5NXB - chains B and D of the 4 polymer chains in the assembly; structure by X-ray diffraction, 3.60 A resolution.

[Chain B]
Protein: Galactocerebrosidase
Source organism: Mus musculus
Notes: EC 3.2.1.46
UniProt: P54818 (GALC_MOUSE); residues 25-668 here correspond to UniProt positions 41-684 (UniProt number = residue number + 16)
Chain sequence (654 residues; numbered 15 to 668; the number before each row is that of its first residue):
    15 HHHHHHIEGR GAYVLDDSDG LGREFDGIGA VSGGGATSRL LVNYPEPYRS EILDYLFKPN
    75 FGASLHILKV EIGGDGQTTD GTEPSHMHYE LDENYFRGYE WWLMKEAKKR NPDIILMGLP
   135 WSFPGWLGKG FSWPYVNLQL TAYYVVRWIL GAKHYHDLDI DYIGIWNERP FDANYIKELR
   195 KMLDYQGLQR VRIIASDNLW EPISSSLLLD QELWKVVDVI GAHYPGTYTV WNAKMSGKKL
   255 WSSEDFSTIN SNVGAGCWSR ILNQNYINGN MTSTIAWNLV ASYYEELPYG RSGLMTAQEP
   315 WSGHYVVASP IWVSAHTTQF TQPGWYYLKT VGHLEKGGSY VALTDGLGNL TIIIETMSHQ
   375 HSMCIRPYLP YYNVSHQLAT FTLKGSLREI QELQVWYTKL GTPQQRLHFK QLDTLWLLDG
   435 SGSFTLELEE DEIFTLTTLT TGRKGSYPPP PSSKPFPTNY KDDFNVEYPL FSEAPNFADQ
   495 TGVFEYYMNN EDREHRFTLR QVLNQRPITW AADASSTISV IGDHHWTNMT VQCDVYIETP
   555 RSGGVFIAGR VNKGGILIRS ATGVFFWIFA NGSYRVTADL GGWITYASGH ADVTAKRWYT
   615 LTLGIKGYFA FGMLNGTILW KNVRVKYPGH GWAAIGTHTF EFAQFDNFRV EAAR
Unresolved in the structure: 15-24
Sequence notes: expression tag (15-24)
Curated features (UniProtKB/Swiss-Prot):
  - active site: Glu182 (Proton donor/acceptor), Glu258 (Nucleophile)
  - binding site (substrate): Thr93, Trp135, Asn181, Arg380
  - glycosylation (N-linked (GlcNAc...) asparagine): Asn284, Asn363, Asn387, Asn542, Asn585, Asn629
Disulfide bonds: Cys271-Cys378
Covalent attachments: N-acetylglucosamine (NAG) linked to Asn284, Asn363, Asn387, Asn542
Reported in the primary citation:
  - disease-associated variants - E215K, P302R: unchanged catalytic activity (citing earlier work)

[Chain D]
Protein: Prosaposin
Source organism: Mus musculus
UniProt: Q61207 (SAP_MOUSE); residues 0-84 here correspond to UniProt positions 59-143 (UniProt number = residue number + 59)
Chain sequence (87 residues; each row starts with the number of its first residue; numbers below 1 keep their minus sign (Met-2 is residue -2)):
    -2 MGKSLPCDIC KTVVTEAGNL LKDNATQEEI LHYLEKTCEW IHDSSLSASC KEVVDSYLPV
    58 ILDMIKGEMS NPGEVCSALN LCQSLQE
Unresolved in the structure: -2 to 0, 81-84
Sequence notes: initiating methionine (-2); expression tag (-1)
Curated features (UniProtKB/Swiss-Prot):
  - glycosylation: Asn21 (N-linked (GlcNAc...) asparagine)
Disulfide bonds: Cys4-Cys79, Cys7-Cys73, Cys35-Cys47
Reported in the primary citation:
  - mutagenesis - N21Y, W37D, W37F, W37S, E65K: unchanged binding to Galactocerebrosidase (chain B)
  - post-translational modification sites: Asn21 (citing earlier work)

[How chain B and chain D interact]
Pairs across the interface - 17 pairs, chain B then chain D:
  Leu213(B) with Trp37(D)
  His237(B) with Trp37(D)
  Tyr238(B) with Trp37(D), hydrogen bond (backbone-side chain)
  Met377(B) with Ser41(D)
  Cys378(B) with Asp40(D)
  Ile379(B) with Ile38(D); His39(D); Asp40(D), hydrogen bond (backbone-backbone)
  Arg380(B) with Trp37(D); Ile38(D)
  Pro381(B) with Glu36(D); Trp37(D); His39(D); Asp40(D)
  Tyr382(B) with Glu36(D), hydrogen bond (backbone-backbone); His39(D); Ser41(D)
Other interface residues (no listed pair), chain B (10 interface residues in all): Glu182
Other interface residues (no listed pair), chain D (7 interface residues in all): Ser44
Interface features reported in the paper:
  - interface residues, chain D: Trp37(D)
  - hot spots on chain D (mutagenesis) - L28N, L28R: decreased binding to Galactocerebrosidase (chain B)

[Summary]
10 residues of chain B and 7 residues of chain D are in contact; the contacts include 3 hydrogen bonds. Polar
contacts include Tyr238(B)-Trp37(D), Ile379(B)-Asp40(D) and Tyr382(B)-Glu36(D). The paper reports that L28N
and L28R of chain D reduce binding to Galactocerebrosidase (chain B); the interface residue Trp37(D); 9
substitutions were tested in all.
Chain B is Galactocerebrosidase and chain D is Prosaposin, both from Mus musculus; the structure, Mouse
galactocerebrosidase in complex with saposin A, was determined by X-ray diffraction.
